PDB entry 6BM4 | X-ray diffraction, 2.95 A resolution | chains B and J of the 12 polymer chains in the assembly

# Chain B
Protein: DNA-directed RNA polymerase II subunit RPB2
Source organism: Saccharomyces cerevisiae (strain ATCC 204508 / S288c)
Notes: EC 2.7.7.6
Reference sequence: P08518 (RPB2_YEAST); residue numbers follow UniProt; this construct covers 1-1224
Chain sequence (1224 residues; each row starts with the number of its first residue):
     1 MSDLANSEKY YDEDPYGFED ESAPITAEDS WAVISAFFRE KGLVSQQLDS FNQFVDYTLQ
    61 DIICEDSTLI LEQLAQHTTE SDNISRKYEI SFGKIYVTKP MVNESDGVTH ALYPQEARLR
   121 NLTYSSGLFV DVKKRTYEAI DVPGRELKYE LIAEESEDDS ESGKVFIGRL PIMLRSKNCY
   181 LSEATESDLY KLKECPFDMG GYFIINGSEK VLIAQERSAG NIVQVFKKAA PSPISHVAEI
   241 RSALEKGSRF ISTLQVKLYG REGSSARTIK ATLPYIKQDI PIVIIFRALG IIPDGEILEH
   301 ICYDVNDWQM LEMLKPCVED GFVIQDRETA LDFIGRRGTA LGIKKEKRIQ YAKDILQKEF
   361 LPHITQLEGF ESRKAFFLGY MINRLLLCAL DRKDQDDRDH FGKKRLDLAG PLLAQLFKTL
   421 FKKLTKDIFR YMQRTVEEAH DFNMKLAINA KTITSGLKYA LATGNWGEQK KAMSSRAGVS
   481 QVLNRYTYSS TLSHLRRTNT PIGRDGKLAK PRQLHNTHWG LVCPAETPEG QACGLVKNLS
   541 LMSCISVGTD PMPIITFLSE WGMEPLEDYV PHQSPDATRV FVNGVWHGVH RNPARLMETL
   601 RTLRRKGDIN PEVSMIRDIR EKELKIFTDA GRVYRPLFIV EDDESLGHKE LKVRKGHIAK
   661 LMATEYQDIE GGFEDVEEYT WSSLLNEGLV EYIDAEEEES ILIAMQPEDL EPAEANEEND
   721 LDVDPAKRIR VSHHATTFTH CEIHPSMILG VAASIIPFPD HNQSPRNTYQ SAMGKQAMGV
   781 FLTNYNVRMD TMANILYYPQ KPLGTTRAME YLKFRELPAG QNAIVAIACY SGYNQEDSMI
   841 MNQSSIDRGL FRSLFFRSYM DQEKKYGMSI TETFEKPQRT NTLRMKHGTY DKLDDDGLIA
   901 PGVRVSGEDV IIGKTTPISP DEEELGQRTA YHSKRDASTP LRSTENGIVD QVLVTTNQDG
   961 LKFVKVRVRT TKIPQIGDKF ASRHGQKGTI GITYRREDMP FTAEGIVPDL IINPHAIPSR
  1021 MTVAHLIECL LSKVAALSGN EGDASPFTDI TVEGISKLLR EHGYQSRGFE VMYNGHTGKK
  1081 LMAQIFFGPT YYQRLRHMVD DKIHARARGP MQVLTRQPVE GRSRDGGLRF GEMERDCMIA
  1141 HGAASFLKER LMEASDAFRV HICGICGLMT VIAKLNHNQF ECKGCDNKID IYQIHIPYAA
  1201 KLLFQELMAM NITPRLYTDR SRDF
Disordered / not traced: 1-19, 71-88, 135-163, 244-250, 339-344, 436-445, 503-508, 669-677, 713-721, 919-928, 1221-1224
Metal / ion sites: Zn2+: Cys1163, Cys1166
Residues lining bound ligands: 2KH (5'-O-[(S)-hydroxy{[(S)-hydroxy(phosphonooxy)phosphoryl]amino}phosphoryl]uridine): Arg766, Tyr769, Glu836, Asp837, Lys987, Ser1019, Arg1020

# Chain J
Protein: DNA-directed RNA polymerases I, II, and III subunit RPABC5
Source organism: Saccharomyces cerevisiae (strain ATCC 204508 / S288c)
Reference sequence: P22139 (RPAB5_YEAST); residue numbers follow UniProt; this construct covers 1-70
Chain sequence (70 residues; numbered 1 to 70; the number before each row is that of its first residue):
     1 MIVPVRCFSC GKVVGDKWES YLNLLQEDEL DEGTALSRLG LKRYCCRRMI LTHVDLIEKF
    61 LRYNPLEKRD
Disordered / not traced: 66-70
Metal / ion sites: Zn2+: Cys7, Cys10, Cys45, Cys46
Curated features (UniProtKB/Swiss-Prot):
  - binding site (Zn(2+)): Cys7, Cys10, Cys45, Cys46
  - cross-link: Lys59 (Glycyl lysine isopeptide (Lys-Gly) (interchain with G-Cter in ubiquitin))

# How chain B and chain J interact
Residue-residue contacts (59):
  Glu186(B) with Arg62(J), salt bridge
  Tyr190(B) with Lys59(J); Arg62(J); Tyr63(J)
  Lys193(B) with Pro65(J)
  Cys195(B) with Tyr63(J)
  Phe197(B) with Lys59(J)
  Val780(B) with Leu56(J), hydrophobic
  Thr783(B) with Lys59(J); Phe60(J); Tyr63(J)
  Asn784(B) with Tyr63(J), hydrogen bond (backbone-side chain)
  Tyr785(B) with Met1(J); Phe60(J), hydrophobic
  Leu796(B) with Met1(J)
  Tyr797(B) with Met1(J)
  Tyr798(B) with Ile2(J); Pro4(J), hydrophobic
  Gln800(B) with Met49(J); Thr52(J)
  Lys801(B) with Leu51(J); Thr52(J), hydrogen bond (backbone-backbone); Val54(J)
  Leu803(B) with Thr52(J)
  Arg815(B) with Val54(J)
  Glu816(B) with Val54(J); Leu56(J)
  Asn822(B) with Arg48(J), hydrogen bond (backbone-side chain); Thr52(J)
  Ile824(B) with Ser9(J); Arg48(J)
  Ser845(B) with Phe8(J)
  Arg848(B) with Cys7(J); Phe8(J), hydrogen bond (side chain-backbone); Ser9(J), hydrogen bond (side chain-backbone); Cys10(J); Gly11(J)
  Gly849(B) with Phe8(J)
  Leu850(B) with Phe8(J), hydrophobic
  Arg996(B) with Ser9(J); Cys10(J)
  Glu1004(B) with Arg43(J)
  Ile1006(B) with Arg43(J); Tyr44(J), hydrophobic
  Val1007(B) with Ser9(J)
  Asp1009(B) with Ser9(J), hydrogen bond; Arg48(J), salt bridge
  Ala1035(B) with Leu51(J)
  Ala1036(B) with Arg47(J)
  Leu1037(B) with Tyr44(J), hydrophobic; Arg47(J), hydrogen bond (backbone-side chain)
  Ser1038(B) with Gly33(J)
  Gly1039(B) with Glu32(J); Leu51(J)
  Asn1040(B) with Leu51(J)
  Tyr1064(B) with Tyr44(J)
  Glu1070(B) with Tyr44(J), hydrogen bond
  Phe1087(B) with Tyr44(J)
  Pro1089(B) with Tyr44(J)
Also at the interface, not in a pair above, chain B (50 interface residues in all): Ser187, Glu194, Pro196, Val787, Pro799, Leu817, Pro818, Gln821, Asn842, Ser844, Lys1033, Gly1088
Also at the interface, not in a pair above, chain J (28 interface residues in all): Val3, Leu36, Cys45, His53

# Overview
Chain B and chain J form an interface of 50 and 28 residues respectively; the contacts include 8 hydrogen
bonds and 2 salt bridges. Polar pairs include Glu186(B)-Arg62(J), Asp1009(B)-Arg48(J) and Asn784(B)-Tyr63(J).
Bound to chain B: compound 2KH. From UniProt: 4 Zn2+-binding residues on chain J.
Here chain B is DNA-directed RNA polymerase II subunit RPB2 and chain J is DNA-directed RNA polymerases I, II,
and III subunit RPABC5, both from Saccharomyces cerevisiae (strain ATCC 204508 / S288c). Entry 6BM4 (Pol II
elongation complex with an abasic lesion at i-1 position,soaking UMPNPP) was determined by X-ray diffraction
(same publication as 6BLO, 6BLP, 6BM2 and 6BQF).
